Entry 7V0N (electron microscopy, 5.90 A resolution (low resolution: residue-level contacts below are approximate; hydrogen-bond / salt-bridge calls are withheld)); this record covers chains b and c of the 16 polymer chains in the assembly.

Chain b (and c):
Name: Spike glycoprotein E2
From: Eastern equine encephalitis virus
Notes: chain c of this document is another copy of the same molecule, construct and numbering; everything in this record applies to it too
UniProtKB: Q4QXJ7 (POLS_EEEVF); residues 1-342 here correspond to UniProt positions 325-666 (UniProt number = residue number + 324)
Chain sequence (342 residues; each row starts with the number of its first residue):
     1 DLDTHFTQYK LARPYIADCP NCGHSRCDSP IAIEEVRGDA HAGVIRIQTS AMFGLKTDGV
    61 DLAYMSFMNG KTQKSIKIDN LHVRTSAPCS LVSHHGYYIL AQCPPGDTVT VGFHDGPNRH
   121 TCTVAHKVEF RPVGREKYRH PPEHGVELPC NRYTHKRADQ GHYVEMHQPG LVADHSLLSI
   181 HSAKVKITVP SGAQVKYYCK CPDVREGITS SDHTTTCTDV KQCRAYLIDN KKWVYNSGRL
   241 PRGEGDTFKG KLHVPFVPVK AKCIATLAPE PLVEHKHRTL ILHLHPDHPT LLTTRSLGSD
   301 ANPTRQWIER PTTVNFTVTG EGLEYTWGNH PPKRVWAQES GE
Disulfide bonds: C19-C122, C22-C27, C89-C103, C150-C263, C199-C223, C201-C217

Chain b / chain c interface:
Pairs across the interface (9):
  P20(b) with E143(c)
  N21(b) with H140(c)
  G23(b) with S90(c); Q102(c)
  H24(b) with L91(c); Q102(c)
  R26(b) with E143(c)
  R84(b) with P88(c)
  S86(b) with S86(c)
Other interface residues (no listed pair), chain b (9 interface residues in all): D107, R119
Other interface residues (no listed pair), chain c (11 interface residues in all): D79, A87, V92, R139

Summary:
9 residues of chain b face 11 of chain c across their interface.
Both chains are Spike glycoprotein E2 (Eastern equine encephalitis virus). Entry 7V0N (Cryo-EM structure of
SINV/EEEV in complex with Fab fragment of a moderately/weakly neutralizing human antibody IgG-21) was
determined by electron microscopy together with 7V0O and 7V0P from the same study.
